Entry 8AJB (electron microscopy, 4.30 A resolution (low resolution: residue-level contacts below are approximate; hydrogen-bond / salt-bridge calls are withheld)); this record covers chains G and H of the 24 polymer chains in the assembly.

[Chain G (and H)]
Name: Crescentin
From: Caulobacter vibrioides
Notes: chain H of this document is another copy of the same molecule, construct and numbering; everything in this record applies to it too
UniProtKB: A0A8F8EC09 (A0A8F8EC09_CAUVI); the construct has insertions or renumbered stretches relative to UniProt, so the offset changes along the chain: 1-405 = UniProt 1-405; 409-460 = UniProt 406-457
Amino-acid sequence (460 residues; each row starts with the number of its first residue):
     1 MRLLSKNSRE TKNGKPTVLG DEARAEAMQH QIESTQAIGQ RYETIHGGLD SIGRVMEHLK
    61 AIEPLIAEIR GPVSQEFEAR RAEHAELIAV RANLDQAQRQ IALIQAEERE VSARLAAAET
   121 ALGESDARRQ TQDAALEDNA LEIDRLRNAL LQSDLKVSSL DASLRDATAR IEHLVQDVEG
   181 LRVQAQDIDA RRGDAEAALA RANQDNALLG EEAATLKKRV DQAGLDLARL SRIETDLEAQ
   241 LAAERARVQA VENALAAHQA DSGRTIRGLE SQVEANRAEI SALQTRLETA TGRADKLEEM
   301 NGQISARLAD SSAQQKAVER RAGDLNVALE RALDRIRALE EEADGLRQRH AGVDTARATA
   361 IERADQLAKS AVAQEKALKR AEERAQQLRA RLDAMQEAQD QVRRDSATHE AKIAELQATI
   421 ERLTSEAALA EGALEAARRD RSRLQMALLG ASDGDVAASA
Disordered / not traced: 1-38, 194-460 (chain H: 1-30, 194-460)
Construct notes: insertion (406-408)

[Interface between chain G and chain H]
Contacting residue pairs (84):
  Y42(G) - Y42(H)
  F77(G) - F77(H)
  R80(G) - R81(H)
  E83(G) - R81(H)
  E83(G) - H84(H)
  H84(G) - R81(H)
  H84(G) - E83(H)
  H84(G) - H84(H)
  L87(G) - L87(H)
  L87(G) - I88(H)
  L87(G) - R91(H)
  V90(G) - V90(H)
  R91(G) - L87(H)
  N93(G) - L94(H)
  L94(G) - V90(H)
  L94(G) - N93(H)
  L94(G) - L94(H)
  A97(G) - Q98(H)
  A97(G) - I101(H)
  Q100(G) - I101(H)
  I101(G) - A97(H)
  I101(G) - Q100(H)
  I101(G) - I101(H)
  I104(G) - I104(H)
  I104(G) - Q105(H)
  Q105(G) - I104(H)
  E107(G) - E108(H)
  E108(G) - E107(H)
  E108(G) - E108(H)
  V111(G) - E108(H)
  V111(G) - V111(H)
  V111(G) - L115(H)
  R114(G) - L115(H)
  L115(G) - V111(H)
  L115(G) - R114(H)
  L115(G) - L115(H)
  A118(G) - A118(H)
  A118(G) - L122(H)
  E119(G) - R114(H)
  A121(G) - L122(H)
  L122(G) - A121(H)
  L122(G) - L122(H)
  S125(G) - S125(H)
  S125(G) - R129(H)
  R128(G) - R129(H)
  R129(G) - R128(H)
  R129(G) - R129(H)
  Q132(G) - R129(H)
  L136(G) - Q132(H)
  L136(G) - L136(H)
  N139(G) - N139(H)
  I143(G) - N139(H)
  I143(G) - E142(H)
  I143(G) - I143(H)
  L146(G) - L146(H)
  R147(G) - E142(H)
  R147(G) - R145(H)
  R147(G) - L146(H)
  L150(G) - L150(H)
  S153(G) - L150(H)
  S153(G) - S153(H)
  K156(G) - V157(H)
  V157(G) - K156(H)
  V157(G) - V157(H)
  V157(G) - L160(H)
  L164(G) - L160(H)
  L164(G) - S163(H)
  A167(G) - A167(H)
  R170(G) - I171(H)
  I171(G) - R170(H)
  D177(G) - V178(H)
  V178(G) - L174(H)
  V178(G) - L181(H)
  L181(G) - L181(H)
  L181(G) - R182(H)
  R182(G) - L181(H)
  Q184(G) - Q184(H)
  Q184(G) - A185(H)
  A185(G) - Q184(H)
  I188(G) - Q184(H)
  I188(G) - I188(H)
  I188(G) - D189(H)
  D189(G) - I188(H)
  R192(G) - R191(H)
Interface residues without a listed pair, chain G (55 interface residues in all): A140, E142, D154, L160, L174
Interface residues without a listed pair, chain H (61 interface residues in all): R80, D133, A135, A140, R147, A149, D177, R192

[In short]
55 residues of chain G and 61 residues of chain H are in contact.
Chain G and chain H are both Crescentin (Caulobacter vibrioides); the structure, Cryo-EM structure of
crescentin filaments (stutter mutant, C2 symmetry and large box), was determined by electron microscopy,
deposited together with 8AFE, 8AFH, 8AFL, 8AFM, 8AHL, 8AIA and 8AIX.
